PDB entry 7W8J | electron microscopy, 2.50 A resolution | chains A and C of the 8 polymer chains in the assembly

# Chain A (and C)
Name: N, N-dimethylformamidase large subunit
Source organism: Paracoccus sp. SSG05
Notes: EC 3.5.1.56; chain C of this document is another copy of the same molecule, construct and numbering; everything in this record applies to it too
Reference sequence: I6NT79 (I6NT79_9RHOB); residues 1-762 here = UniProt positions 1-762
Amino-acid sequence (775 residues; row label = number of the first residue in the row):
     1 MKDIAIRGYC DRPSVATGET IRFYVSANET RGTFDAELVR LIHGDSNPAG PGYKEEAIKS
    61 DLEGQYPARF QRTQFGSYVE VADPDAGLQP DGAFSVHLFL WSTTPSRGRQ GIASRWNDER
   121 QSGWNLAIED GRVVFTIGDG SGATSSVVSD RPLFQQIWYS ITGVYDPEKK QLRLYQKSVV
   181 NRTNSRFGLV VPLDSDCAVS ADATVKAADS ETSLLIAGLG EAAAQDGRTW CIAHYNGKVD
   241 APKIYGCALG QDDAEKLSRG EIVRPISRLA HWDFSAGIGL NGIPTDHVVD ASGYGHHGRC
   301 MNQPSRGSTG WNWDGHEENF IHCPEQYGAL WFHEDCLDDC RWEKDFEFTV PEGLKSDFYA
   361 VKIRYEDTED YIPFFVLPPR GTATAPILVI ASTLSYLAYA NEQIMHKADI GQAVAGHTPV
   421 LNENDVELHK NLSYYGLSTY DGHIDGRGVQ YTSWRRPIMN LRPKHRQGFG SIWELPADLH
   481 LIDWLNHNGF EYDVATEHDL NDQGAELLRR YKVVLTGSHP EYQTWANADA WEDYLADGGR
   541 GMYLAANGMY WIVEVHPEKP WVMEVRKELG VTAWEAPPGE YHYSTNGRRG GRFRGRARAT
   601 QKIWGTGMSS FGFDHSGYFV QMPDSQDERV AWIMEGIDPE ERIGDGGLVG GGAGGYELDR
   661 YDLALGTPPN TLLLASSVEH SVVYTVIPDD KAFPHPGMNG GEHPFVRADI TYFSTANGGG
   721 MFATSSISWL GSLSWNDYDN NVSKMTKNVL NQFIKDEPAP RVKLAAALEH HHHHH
Disordered / not traced: 763-775
Construct notes: expression tag (763-775)
Metal / ion sites: Fe ion: Y399, Y440, E521

# Interface between chain A and chain C
Residue-residue contacts (109):
  R182(A) - D529(C)  salt bridge
  R182(A) - E532(C)  salt bridge
  R182(A) - D533(C)  salt bridge
  R182(A) - A597(C)
  R182(A) - R598(C)
  R182(A) - K602(C)  hydrogen bond (backbone-side chain)
  T183(A) - W525(C)
  T183(A) - R596(C)
  T183(A) - A597(C)
  T183(A) - R598(C)
  T183(A) - K602(C)
  S185(A) - K602(C)  hydrogen bond (backbone-side chain)
  R186(A) - K602(C)
  R186(A) - L663(C)
  R186(A) - A664(C)
  R186(A) - G666(C)
  F187(A) - K602(C)
  F187(A) - G666(C)
  F187(A) - P669(C)  hydrophobic
  G188(A) - E532(C)
  G188(A) - K602(C)
  L189(A) - E532(C)  hydrogen bond (backbone-side chain)
  L189(A) - A536(C)
  V190(A) - E532(C)
  V190(A) - K602(C)
  V190(A) - T715(C)
  V191(A) - P668(C)  hydrophobic
  P192(A) - A716(C)
  G315(A) - R588(C)
  H316(A) - R588(C)  hydrogen bond (backbone-side chain)
  E317(A) - H322(C)  salt bridge
  E318(A) - R589(C)
  E318(A) - R596(C)  salt bridge
  H322(A) - E317(C)  salt bridge
  H322(A) - H322(C)  hydrogen bond
  I410(A) - F693(C)
  I410(A) - H695(C)
  A413(A) - H695(C)
  V414(A) - F693(C)  hydrophobic
  Y440(A) - F693(C)  hydrophobic
  W525(A) - T183(C)
  D529(A) - R182(C)  salt bridge
  E532(A) - R182(C)  salt bridge
  E532(A) - G188(C)
  E532(A) - L189(C)  hydrogen bond (side chain-backbone)
  E532(A) - V190(C)
  D533(A) - R182(C)  salt bridge
  A536(A) - L189(C)
  L569(A) - L569(C)
  L569(A) - R592(C)
  L569(A) - P688(C)
  G570(A) - A692(C)
  V571(A) - F693(C)
  T572(A) - A692(C)
  T572(A) - F693(C)
  A573(A) - A692(C)
  A573(A) - F693(C)
  E575(A) - R592(C)  salt bridge
  P578(A) - G595(C)
  P578(A) - A597(C)
  R588(A) - H316(C)  hydrogen bond (side chain-backbone)
  R589(A) - E318(C)
  R592(A) - L569(C)
  R592(A) - E575(C)  salt bridge
  G595(A) - P578(C)
  R596(A) - T183(C)
  R596(A) - E318(C)  salt bridge
  A597(A) - R182(C)
  A597(A) - T183(C)
  A597(A) - P578(C)
  R598(A) - R182(C)
  R598(A) - T183(C)
  K602(A) - R182(C)  hydrogen bond (side chain-backbone)
  K602(A) - T183(C)
  K602(A) - S185(C)  hydrogen bond (side chain-backbone)
  K602(A) - R186(C)
  K602(A) - F187(C)
  K602(A) - G188(C)
  K602(A) - V190(C)
  F611(A) - P694(C)
  L663(A) - R186(C)
  A664(A) - R186(C)
  G666(A) - R186(C)
  G666(A) - F187(C)
  P668(A) - V191(C)  hydrophobic
  P669(A) - F187(C)  hydrophobic
  V682(A) - P696(C)
  V683(A) - P696(C)  hydrophobic
  T685(A) - P694(C)
  P688(A) - L569(C)
  P688(A) - P694(C)  hydrophobic
  A692(A) - G570(C)
  A692(A) - T572(C)
  A692(A) - A573(C)
  F693(A) - I410(C)
  F693(A) - V414(C)  hydrophobic
  F693(A) - Y440(C)  hydrophobic
  F693(A) - V571(C)
  F693(A) - T572(C)
  F693(A) - A573(C)
  P694(A) - F611(C)
  P694(A) - T685(C)
  P694(A) - P688(C)  hydrophobic
  H695(A) - I410(C)
  H695(A) - A413(C)
  P696(A) - V682(C)
  P696(A) - V683(C)  hydrophobic
  T715(A) - V190(C)
  A716(A) - P192(C)
Other interface residues (no listed pair), chain A (70 interface residues in all): F154, N184, W313, D314, N319, L535, R594, I603, L665, V686, D689, K691, F713, S714
Other interface residues (no listed pair), chain C (69 interface residues in all): F154, N184, W313, D314, N319, L535, R594, I603, L665, V686, D689, K691, F713, S714

# In short
The interface between chain A and chain C involves 70 residues on one side and 69 on the other, with 9
hydrogen bonds and 12 salt bridges. Among the polar pairs are R182(A)-D529(C), R182(A)-E532(C) and
R182(A)-D533(C).
Both chains are N, N-dimethylformamidase large subunit (Paracoccus sp. SSG05). Entry 7W8J
(Dimethylformamidase, 2x(A2B2)) was determined by electron microscopy.
